7N0B - chains A and B of the 4 polymer chains in the assembly; structure by electron microscopy, 3.90 A resolution.

Chain A:
Protein: Non-structural protein 10
Source organism: Severe acute respiratory syndrome coronavirus 2
Reference sequence: P0DTD1 (R1AB_SARS2); residues 1-139 here correspond to UniProt positions 4254-4392 (UniProt number = residue number + 4253)
Sequence (139 residues; each row starts with the number of its first residue):
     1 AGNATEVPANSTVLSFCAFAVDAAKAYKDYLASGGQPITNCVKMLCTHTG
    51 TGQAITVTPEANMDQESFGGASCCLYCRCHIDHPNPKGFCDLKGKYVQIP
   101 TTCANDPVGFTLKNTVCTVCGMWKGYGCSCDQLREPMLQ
Disordered / not traced: 132-139
UniProt features mapped onto this chain:
  - binding site (Zn(2+)): Cys-74, Cys-77, His-83, Cys-90, Cys-117, Cys-120, Cys-128, Cys-130
  - site: Gln-139 (Cleavage)
Metal / ion sites: Zn2+ site 1: Cys-74, Cys-77, His-83, Cys-90; Zn2+ site 2: Cys-117, Cys-120, Cys-128, Cys-130

Chain B:
Protein: Proofreading exoribonuclease
Source organism: Severe acute respiratory syndrome coronavirus 2
Notes: EC 3.1.13.-
Reference sequence: P0DTD1 (R1AB_SARS2); residues 1-527 here correspond to UniProt positions 5926-6452 (UniProt number = residue number + 5925)
Sequence (527 residues; row label = number of the first residue in the row):
     1 AENVTGLFKDCSKVITGLHPTQAPTHLSVDTKFKTEGLCVDIPGIPKDMT
    51 YRRLISMMGFKMNYQVNGYPNMFITREEAIRHVRAWIGFDVEGCHATREA
   101 VGTNLPLQLGFSTGVNLVAVPTGYVDTPNNTDFSRVSAKPPPGDQFKHLI
   151 PLMYKGLPWNVVRIKIVQMLSDTLKNLSDRVVFVLWAHGFELTSMKYFVK
   201 IGPERTCCLCDRRATCFSTASDTYACWHHSIGFDYVYNPFMIDVQQWGFT
   251 GNLQSNHDLYCQVHGNAHVASCDAIMTRCLAVHECFVKRVDWTIEYPIIG
   301 DELKINAACRKVQHMVVKAALLADKFPVLHDIGNPKAIKCVPQADVEWKF
   351 YDAQPCSDKAYKIEELFYSYATHSDKFTDGVCLFWNCNVDRYPANSIVCR
   401 FDTRVLSNLNLPGCDGGSLYVNKHAFHTPAFDKSAFVNLKQLPFFYYSDS
   451 PCESHGKQVVSDIDYVPLKSATCITRCNLGGAVCRHHANEYRLYLDAYNM
   501 MISAGFSLWVYKQFDTYNLWNTFTRLQ
Disordered / not traced: 1, 455-464, 524-527
UniProt features mapped onto this chain:
  - region: Cys-414 to Thr-428 (GpppA-binding)
  - active site: Asp-90, Glu-92, Glu-191, His-268, Asp-273
  - binding site (Mg(2+)): Asp-90, Glu-92, Glu-191, His-268, Asp-273
  - binding site (Zn(2+)): Cys-207, Cys-210, Cys-226, His-229, His-257, Cys-261, His-264, Cys-279, Cys-452, Cys-477, Cys-484, His-487
  - binding site (S-adenosyl-L-methionine): Asp-331 to Ala-337
  - site: Gln-527 (Cleavage)
Metal / ion sites: Ca2+ site 1: Asp-90, Glu-92, Asp-273 (shared with 1 residue of chain D); Ca2+ site 2: Asp-90, Glu-191 (shared with 2 residues of chain D); Zn2+ site 1: Cys-207, Cys-210, Cys-226, His-229; Zn2+ site 2: His-257, Cys-261, His-264, Cys-279; Zn2+ site 3: Cys-452, Cys-484, His-487
From the paper describing this entry:
  - Ca2+ coordination: Asp-90, Glu-92, Glu-191, Asp-273
  - catalytic residues: Asp-90, Glu-92, Glu-191, Asp-273
  - catalytic residues: His-268 (citing earlier work)
  - specificity-determining residues: His-95 (proposed by the authors, not directly observed)

Chain A / chain B interface:
Contacting residue pairs - 92 pairs, chain A then chain B:
  Ala-1(A) / Lys-9(B)
  Ala-1(A) / Val-101(B)
  Gly-2(A) / Asp-10(B)
  Asn-3(A) / Asp-10(B)  hydrogen bond (backbone-backbone)
  Ala-4(A) / Thr-5(B)
  Ala-4(A) / Leu-27(B)
  Thr-5(A) / Leu-7(B)
  Thr-5(A) / Phe-8(B)
  Thr-5(A) / Thr-25(B)  hydrogen bond
  Thr-5(A) / Leu-27(B)
  Thr-5(A) / Ser-28(B)  hydrogen bond
  Glu-6(A) / Val-4(B)
  Glu-6(A) / Thr-5(B)  hydrogen bond (backbone-backbone)
  Glu-6(A) / Leu-7(B)
  Glu-6(A) / Thr-25(B)
  Val-7(A) / Asn-3(B)
  Val-7(A) / Thr-5(B)
  Pro-8(A) / Asn-3(B)
  Pro-8(A) / Val-4(B)
  Pro-8(A) / Thr-5(B)
  Thr-12(A) / Asn-63(B)  hydrogen bond
  Thr-12(A) / Tyr-64(B)
  Leu-14(A) / Phe-8(B)  hydrophobic
  Ser-15(A) / Phe-60(B)
  Ser-15(A) / Lys-61(B)  hydrogen bond (side chain-backbone)
  Ser-15(A) / Met-62(B)
  Phe-16(A) / Tyr-64(B)  hydrophobic
  Phe-16(A) / Tyr-69(B)  hydrophobic
  Phe-16(A) / Ile-201(B)  hydrophobic
  Ala-18(A) / Phe-60(B)  hydrophobic
  Phe-19(A) / Met-62(B)  hydrophobic
  Phe-19(A) / Met-195(B)
  Phe-19(A) / Lys-196(B)
  Phe-19(A) / Val-199(B)
  Phe-19(A) / Ile-201(B)
  Ala-20(A) / Lys-200(B)
  Ala-20(A) / Ile-201(B)
  Val-21(A) / Lys-200(B)
  Val-21(A) / Ile-201(B)
  Val-21(A) / Phe-217(B)  hydrophobic
  Val-21(A) / Tyr-224(B)
  Val-21(A) / Tyr-237(B)  hydrophobic
  Ala-26(A) / Tyr-69(B)
  Asp-29(A) / Val-66(B)
  Asp-29(A) / Tyr-69(B)
  Ser-33(A) / Asn-67(B)  hydrogen bond
  Asn-40(A) / Thr-25(B)
  Asn-40(A) / His-26(B)  hydrogen bond (side chain-backbone)
  Asn-40(A) / Leu-27(B)
  Val-42(A) / Ala-23(B)
  Val-42(A) / Thr-25(B)
  Val-42(A) / His-26(B)
  Lys-43(A) / Leu-38(B)
  Lys-43(A) / Cys-39(B)  hydrogen bond (backbone-backbone)
  Met-44(A) / Leu-38(B)
  Met-44(A) / Cys-39(B)
  Met-44(A) / Val-40(B)
  Met-44(A) / Asp-41(B)
  Leu-45(A) / Leu-38(B)  hydrophobic
  Leu-45(A) / Cys-39(B)  hydrogen bond (backbone-backbone)
  Leu-45(A) / Val-40(B)  hydrophobic
  Pro-59(A) / Asp-41(B)
  Ala-71(A) / Gln-22(B)
  Ala-71(A) / Ala-23(B)
  Ser-72(A) / Pro-24(B)
  Arg-78(A) / Phe-8(B)
  Arg-78(A) / Pro-24(B)  hydrogen bond (side chain-backbone)
  Arg-78(A) / Thr-25(B)
  His-80(A) / Phe-8(B)
  His-80(A) / Ile-55(B)
  His-80(A) / Met-57(B)
  His-80(A) / Tyr-124(B)
  His-80(A) / Asp-126(B)  salt bridge
  His-80(A) / Thr-131(B)
  Ile-81(A) / Thr-131(B)  hydrogen bond (backbone-side chain)
  Ile-81(A) / Lys-196(B)
  Asp-82(A) / Thr-131(B)
  Gly-88(A) / Asn-129(B)
  Gly-88(A) / Asn-130(B)
  Phe-89(A) / Asn-129(B)
  Cys-90(A) / Asn-129(B)  hydrogen bond (backbone-backbone)
  Lys-93(A) / Thr-21(B)
  Lys-93(A) / Gln-22(B)
  Lys-93(A) / Asp-126(B)  salt bridge
  Lys-93(A) / Thr-127(B)
  Lys-93(A) / Pro-128(B)
  Gly-94(A) / Thr-21(B)  hydrogen bond (backbone-side chain)
  Gly-94(A) / Lys-47(B)  hydrogen bond (backbone-side chain)
  Lys-95(A) / Thr-21(B)  hydrogen bond (backbone-side chain)
  Tyr-96(A) / His-19(B)
  Tyr-96(A) / Pro-20(B)
  Tyr-96(A) / Asp-41(B)  hydrogen bond
Other interface residues (no listed pair), chain A (46 interface residues in all): Ser-11, Lys-25, Tyr-30, Cys-41, Val-57, Thr-58, Gly-70, Cys-79
Other interface residues (no listed pair), chain B (52 interface residues in all): Val-29, Gln-65, Gly-102, Leu-192

In short:
Chain A and chain B form an interface of 46 and 52 residues respectively; the contacts include 17 hydrogen
bonds and 2 salt bridges. Among the polar pairs are His-80(A)/Asp-126(B), Lys-93(A)/Asp-126(B) and
Thr-5(A)/Thr-25(B). The paper reports catalytic residues Asp-90(B), Glu-92(B) and Glu-191(B) among others;
Ca2+ coordination by Asp-90(B), Glu-92(B) and Glu-191(B) among others.
Here chain A is Non-structural protein 10 and chain B is Proofreading exoribonuclease, both from Severe acute
respiratory syndrome coronavirus 2. Entry 7N0B (Cryo-EM structure of SARS-CoV-2 nsp10-nsp14 (WT)-RNA complex)
was determined by electron microscopy together with 7N0C and 7N0D from the same study.
